6QG2 - chains A and L of the 16 polymer chains in the assembly; structure by electron microscopy, 4.55 A resolution (low resolution: residue-level contacts below are approximate; hydrogen-bond / salt-bridge calls are withheld).

Chain A:
Molecule: Translation initiation factor eIF-2B subunit alpha
Source organism: Saccharomyces cerevisiae (strain ATCC 204508 / S288c)
UniProtKB: P14741 (EI2BA_YEAST); numbering as in UniProt (aligned over 1-305)
Chain sequence (305 residues; each row starts with the number of its first residue):
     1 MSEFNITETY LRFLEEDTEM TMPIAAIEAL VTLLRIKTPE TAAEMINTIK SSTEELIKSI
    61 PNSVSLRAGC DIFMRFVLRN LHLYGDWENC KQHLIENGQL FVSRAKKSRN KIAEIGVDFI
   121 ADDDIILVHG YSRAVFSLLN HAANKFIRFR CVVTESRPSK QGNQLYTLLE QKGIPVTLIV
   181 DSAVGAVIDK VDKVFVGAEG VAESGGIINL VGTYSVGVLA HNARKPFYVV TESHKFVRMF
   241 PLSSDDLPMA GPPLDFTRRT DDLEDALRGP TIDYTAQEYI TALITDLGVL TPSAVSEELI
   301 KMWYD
Unresolved in the structure: 1-3
UniProt features mapped onto this chain:
  - modified residue: Ser2 (N-acetylserine), Thr291 (Phosphothreonine)

Chain L:
Molecule: Eukaryotic translation initiation factor 2 subunit alpha
Source organism: Saccharomyces cerevisiae (strain ATCC 204508 / S288c)
UniProtKB: P20459 (IF2A_YEAST); residues 1-304 here = UniProt positions 1-304
Chain sequence (304 residues; numbered 1 to 304; the number before each row is that of its first residue):
     1 MSTSHCRFYE NKYPEIDDIV MVNVQQIAEM GAYVKLLEYD NIEGMILLSE LSRRRIRSIQ
    61 KLIRVGKNDV AVVLRVDKEK GYIDLSKRRV SSEDIIKCEE KYQKSKTVHS ILRYCAEKFQ
   121 IPLEELYKTI AWPLSRKFGH AYEAFKLSII DETVWEGIEP PSKDVLDELK NYISKRLTPQ
   181 AVKIRADVEV SCFSYEGIDA IKDALKSAED MSTEQMQVKV KLVAAPLYVL TTQALDKQKG
   241 IEQLESAIEK ITEVITKYGG VCNITMPPKA VTATEDAELQ ALLESKELDN RSDSEDDEDE
   301 SDDE
Unresolved in the structure: 1-2, 55-57, 175-181, 211-217, 266-304
Modified residues: Ser52 (phosphoserine; SEP)
UniProt features mapped onto this chain:
  - modified residue (Phosphoserine): Ser52, Ser292, Ser294

Chain A / chain L interface:
Pairs across the interface (27):
  Glu40(A) - Arg75(L)
  Thr41(A) - Arg75(L)
  Ala42(A) - Leu47(L)
  Ala42(A) - Arg75(L)
  Ala42(A) - Asp84(L)
  Ala43(A) - Met45(L)
  Ala43(A) - Tyr82(L)
  Ala43(A) - Ile83(L)
  Ala43(A) - Asp84(L)
  Glu44(A) - Asp77(L)
  Glu44(A) - Tyr82(L)
  Asn47(A) - Met30(L)
  Asn47(A) - Tyr33(L)
  Asn47(A) - Met45(L)
  Lys50(A) - Glu29(L)
  Lys50(A) - Met30(L)
  Met74(A) - Glu29(L)
  Leu78(A) - Leu48(L)
  Leu78(A) - Ser49(L)
  Leu81(A) - Leu47(L)
  Leu81(A) - Ser49(L)
  His82(A) - Ser49(L)
  Tyr84(A) - Arg88(L)
  Trp87(A) - Leu74(L)
  Trp87(A) - Arg75(L)
  Tyr304(A) - Leu48(L)
  Tyr304(A) - Gln60(L)
Also at the interface, not in a pair above, chain A (15 interface residues in all): Ile46

Summary:
The chain A/chain L interface involves 15 residues from each chain.
Here chain A is Translation initiation factor eIF-2B subunit alpha and chain L is Eukaryotic translation
initiation factor 2 subunit alpha, both from Saccharomyces cerevisiae (strain ATCC 204508 / S288c). Entry 6QG2
(Structure of eIF2B-eIF2 (phosphorylated at Ser51) complex (model A)) was determined by electron microscopy
together with 6QG0, 6QG1, 6QG3, 6QG5 and 6QG6 from the same study.
